5AKC - chains A and B of the 4 polymer chains in the assembly; structure by X-ray diffraction, 6.60 A resolution (low resolution: residue-level contacts below are approximate; hydrogen-bond / salt-bridge calls are withheld).

Chain A (and B):
Protein: DNA mismatch repair protein muts
Organism: Escherichia coli K-12
Notes: chain B of this document is another copy of the same molecule, construct and numbering; everything in this record applies to it too
UniProtKB: P23909 (MUTS_ECOLI); residues 1-800 here = UniProt positions 1-800
Sequence (800 residues; row label = number of the first residue in the row):
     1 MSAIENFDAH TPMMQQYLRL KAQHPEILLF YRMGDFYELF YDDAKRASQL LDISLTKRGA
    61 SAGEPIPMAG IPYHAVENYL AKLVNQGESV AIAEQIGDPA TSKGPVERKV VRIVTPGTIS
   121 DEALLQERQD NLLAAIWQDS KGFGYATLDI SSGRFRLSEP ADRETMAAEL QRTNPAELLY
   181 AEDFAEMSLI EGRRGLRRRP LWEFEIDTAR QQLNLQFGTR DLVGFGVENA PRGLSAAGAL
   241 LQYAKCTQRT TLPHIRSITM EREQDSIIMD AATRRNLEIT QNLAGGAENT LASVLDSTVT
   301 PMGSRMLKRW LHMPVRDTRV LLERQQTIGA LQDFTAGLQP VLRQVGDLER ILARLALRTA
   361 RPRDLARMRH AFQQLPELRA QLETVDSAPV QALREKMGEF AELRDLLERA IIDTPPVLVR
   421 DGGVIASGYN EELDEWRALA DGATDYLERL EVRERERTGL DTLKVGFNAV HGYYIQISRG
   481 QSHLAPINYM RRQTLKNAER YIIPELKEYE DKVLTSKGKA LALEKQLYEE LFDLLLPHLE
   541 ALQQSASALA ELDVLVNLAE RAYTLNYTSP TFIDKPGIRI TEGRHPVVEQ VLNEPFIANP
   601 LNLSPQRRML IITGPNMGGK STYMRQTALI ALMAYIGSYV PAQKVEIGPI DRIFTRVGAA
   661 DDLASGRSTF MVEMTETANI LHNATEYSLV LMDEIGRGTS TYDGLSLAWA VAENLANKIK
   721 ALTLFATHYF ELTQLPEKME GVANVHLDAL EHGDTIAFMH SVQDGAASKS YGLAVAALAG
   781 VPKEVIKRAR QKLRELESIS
Disordered / not traced: 1-127, 660-669
Construct notes: engineered mutation Ala93 (Cys in P23909), Ser235 (Cys in P23909), Ala239 (Cys in P23909), Cys246 (Asp in P23909), Ser297 (Cys in P23909), Ser569 (Cys in P23909), Val711 (Cys in P23909)
Residues lining bound ligands: AMP-PNP (ANP; phosphoaminophosphonic acid-adenylate ester): Leu592, Pro595, Phe596, Ile597, Pro615, Asn616, Met617, Gly618, Gly619, Lys620, Ser621, Thr622, Glu694, His760
Swiss-Prot annotation at these positions:
  - binding site (ATP): Gly614 to Ser621
What the authors report for this chain:
  - mutagenesis - P595A/I597A/M759D: decreased catalytic activity on ATP

Chain A / chain B interface:
Residue-residue contacts (111):
  Gly218(A) - Leu778(B)
  Thr219(A) - Leu778(B)
  Thr219(A) - Ala779(B)
  Thr219(A) - Gly780(B)
  Asp221(A) - Ala779(B)
  Gly224(A) - Gly780(B)
  Arg256(A) - Glu784(B)
  Ala469(A) - Ala522(B)
  Val470(A) - Ala522(B)
  Val470(A) - Leu523(B)
  Val470(A) - Gln526(B)
  Lys519(A) - Val470(B)
  Ala522(A) - Ala469(B)
  Ala522(A) - Val470(B)
  Leu523(A) - Val470(B)
  Gln526(A) - Val470(B)
  Gly614(A) - Thr699(B)
  Pro615(A) - Thr699(B)
  Asn616(A) - Phe670(B)
  Asn616(A) - Arg697(B)
  Asn616(A) - Thr699(B)
  Met617(A) - Phe670(B)
  Met617(A) - Met671(B)
  Gly658(A) - Ala659(B)
  Gly658(A) - Arg697(B)
  Ala659(A) - Gly658(B)
  Phe670(A) - Asn616(B)
  Met671(A) - Met617(B)
  Glu673(A) - Arg697(B)
  Met674(A) - Ala776(B)
  Met674(A) - Val781(B)
  Thr675(A) - Ala779(B)
  Ala678(A) - Gly780(B)
  Ala678(A) - Val781(B)
  His682(A) - Gly780(B)
  His682(A) - Pro782(B)
  Glu694(A) - Arg697(B)
  Arg697(A) - Asn616(B)
  Arg697(A) - Ala659(B)
  Arg697(A) - Glu694(B)
  Arg697(A) - Arg697(B)
  Arg697(A) - His728(B)
  Gly698(A) - His728(B)
  Thr699(A) - Gly614(B)
  Thr699(A) - Pro615(B)
  Thr699(A) - Asn616(B)
  Thr699(A) - His728(B)
  Thr699(A) - Phe730(B)
  Thr699(A) - Ser770(B)
  Thr699(A) - Tyr771(B)
  Thr699(A) - Gly772(B)
  Ser700(A) - His728(B)
  Ser700(A) - Phe730(B)
  Thr701(A) - Thr701(B)
  Thr701(A) - Glu731(B)
  Tyr702(A) - Thr701(B)
  Tyr702(A) - Leu796(B)
  Asp703(A) - Ser770(B)
  Asp703(A) - Gly772(B)
  Asp703(A) - Leu773(B)
  Asp703(A) - Leu793(B)
  Ser706(A) - Ala789(B)
  Ser706(A) - Lys792(B)
  Ser706(A) - Leu793(B)
  Ser706(A) - Leu796(B)
  Leu707(A) - Leu773(B)
  Trp709(A) - Arg788(B)
  Trp709(A) - Lys792(B)
  Ala710(A) - Val785(B)
  Ala710(A) - Arg788(B)
  Ala710(A) - Ala789(B)
  Glu713(A) - Arg788(B)
  Asn714(A) - Val785(B)
  His728(A) - Arg697(B)
  His728(A) - Gly698(B)
  His728(A) - Thr699(B)
  His728(A) - Ser700(B)
  Phe730(A) - Thr699(B)
  Glu731(A) - Thr701(B)
  Ser770(A) - Thr699(B)
  Ser770(A) - Ser700(B)
  Ser770(A) - Asp703(B)
  Tyr771(A) - Thr699(B)
  Gly772(A) - Thr699(B)
  Gly772(A) - Asp703(B)
  Leu773(A) - Asp703(B)
  Leu773(A) - Leu707(B)
  Ala776(A) - Met674(B)
  Ala776(A) - Leu707(B)
  Leu778(A) - Gly218(B)
  Leu778(A) - Thr219(B)
  Leu778(A) - Arg220(B)
  Ala779(A) - Asp221(B)
  Ala779(A) - Thr675(B)
  Gly780(A) - Thr219(B)
  Gly780(A) - Gly224(B)
  Gly780(A) - Ala678(B)
  Gly780(A) - His682(B)
  Val781(A) - Ala678(B)
  Pro782(A) - His682(B)
  Glu784(A) - Arg256(B)
  Val785(A) - Asn714(B)
  Arg788(A) - Glu713(B)
  Ala789(A) - Ser706(B)
  Ala789(A) - Ala710(B)
  Lys792(A) - Trp709(B)
  Leu793(A) - Tyr702(B)
  Leu793(A) - Asp703(B)
  Leu793(A) - Ser706(B)
  Leu796(A) - Tyr702(B)
  Leu796(A) - Ser706(B)
Interface residues without a listed pair, chain A (66 interface residues in all): Arg220, Arg420, Ile695, Lys718, Ile756, Lys769, Val775, Lys783
Interface residues without a listed pair, chain B (64 interface residues in all): Phe217, Arg420, Glu673, Leu705, Tyr729, Lys769, Val775

In short:
66 residues of chain A face 64 of chain B across their interface. Chain A binds AMP-PNP. UniProt lists 8
ATP-binding residues on chain A. From the paper: P595A/I597A/M759D of chain A reduce catalytic activity on
ATP.
Both chains are DNA mismatch repair protein muts (Escherichia coli K-12). Entry 5AKC (MutS in complex with the
N-terminal domain of MutL - crystal form 2) was determined by X-ray diffraction together with 5AKB and 5AKD
from the same study.
